PDB entry 6JR0 | X-ray diffraction, 2.50 A resolution | chains F and I of the 10 polymer chains in the assembly

Chain F:
Name: Histone H4
Organism: Homo sapiens
Reference sequence: P62805 (H4_HUMAN); residues 0-102 here correspond to UniProt positions 1-103 (UniProt number = residue number + 1)
Amino-acid sequence (106 residues; each row starts with the number of its first residue; numbers below 1 keep their minus sign (Gly-3 is residue -3)):
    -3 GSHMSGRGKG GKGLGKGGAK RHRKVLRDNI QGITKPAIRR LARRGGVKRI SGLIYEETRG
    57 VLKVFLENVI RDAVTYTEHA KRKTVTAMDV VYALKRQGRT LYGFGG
Unresolved in the structure: -3 to 16, 102
Construct notes: expression tag (-3 to -1)
Curated features (UniProtKB/Swiss-Prot):
  - DNA-binding region: Lys16 to Lys20
  - modified residue: Ser1 (N-acetylserine), Arg3 (Asymmetric dimethylarginine), Lys5 (N6-(2-hydroxyisobutyryl)lysine), Lys8 (N6-(2-hydroxyisobutyryl)lysine), Lys12 (N6-(2-hydroxyisobutyryl)lysine), Lys16 (N6-(2-hydroxyisobutyryl)lysine), Lys20 (N6,N6,N6-trimethyllysine), Lys31 (N6-(2-hydroxyisobutyryl)lysine), Lys44 (N6-(2-hydroxyisobutyryl)lysine), Ser47 (Phosphoserine), Tyr51 (Phosphotyrosine), Lys59 (N6-(2-hydroxyisobutyryl)lysine), Lys77 (N6-(2-hydroxyisobutyryl)lysine), Lys79 (N6-(2-hydroxyisobutyryl)lysine), Thr80 (Phosphothreonine), Tyr88 (Phosphotyrosine), Lys91 (N6-(2-hydroxyisobutyryl)lysine)
  - cross-link (Glycyl lysine isopeptide (Lys-Gly)): Lys12 (interchain with G-Cter in SUMO2), Lys20 (interchain with G-Cter in SUMO2), Lys31 (interchain with G-Cter in SUMO2), Lys59 (interchain with G-Cter in SUMO2), Lys79 (interchain with G-Cter in SUMO2), Lys91 (interchain with G-Cter in SUMO2)

Chain I:
Molecule: 146-nt DNA strand
Organism: Homo sapiens
Sequence (146 nucleotides; each row starts with the number of its first residue):
     1 ATCAATATCC ACCTGCAGAT TCTACCAAAA GTGTATTTGG AAACTGCTCC ATCAAAAGGC
    61 ATGTTCAGCT GAATTCAGCT GAACATGCCT TTTGATGGAG CAGTTTCCAA ATACACTTTT
   121 GGTAGAATCT GCAGGTGGAT ATTGAT
Metal / ion sites: Mn2+ site 1 near DG100 (its only coordinating residue here); Mn2+ site 2 near DG121 (its only coordinating residue here); Mn2+ site 3 near DG134 (its only coordinating residue here)

Chain F / chain I interface:
Contacting residue pairs - 13 pairs, chain F then chain I:
  Arg17(F) - DT96(I)  base contact
  Arg35(F) - DG81(I)  salt bridge to the phosphate
  Arg45(F) - DT80(I)  hydrogen bond to the sugar
  Arg45(F) - DG81(I)  phosphate contact
  Ile46(F) - DT80(I)  sugar contact
  Ile46(F) - DG81(I)  hydrogen bond to the phosphate
  Ser47(F) - DT80(I)  phosphate contact
  Gly48(F) - DT80(I)  hydrogen bond to the phosphate
  Arg78(F) - DC101(I)  phosphate contact
  Lys79(F) - DG100(I)  salt bridge to the phosphate
  Lys79(F) - DC101(I)  hydrogen bond to the phosphate
  Thr80(F) - DG100(I)  phosphate contact
  Thr80(F) - DC101(I)  hydrogen bond to the phosphate
Interface residues without a listed pair, chain F (12 interface residues in all): Lys44, Tyr51, Lys77
Interface residues without a listed pair, chain I (7 interface residues in all): DC79, DA102

Summary:
The interface between chain F and chain I involves 12 residues on one side and 7 on the other; the contacts
include 5 hydrogen bonds and 2 salt bridges. Polar contacts include Arg45(F)-DT80(I), Ile46(F)-DG81(I) and
Gly48(F)-DT80(I). UniProt lists a DNA-binding region on chain F.
Here chain F is Histone H4 and chain I is a 146-nt DNA strand, both from Homo sapiens. Entry 6JR0 (Crystal
structure of the human nucleosome phased with 12 selenium atoms) was determined by X-ray diffraction,
deposited together with 6JR1.
